Entry 9CH3 (X-ray diffraction, 2.30 A resolution); this record covers chains A and B of the 4 polymer chains in the assembly.

# Chain A
Molecule: TP-methylase family protein
From: Shewanella oneidensis
UniProt: Q8EGW3 (Q8EGW3_SHEON); residue numbers follow UniProt; this construct covers 1-263
Amino-acid sequence (263 residues; each row starts with the number of its first residue):
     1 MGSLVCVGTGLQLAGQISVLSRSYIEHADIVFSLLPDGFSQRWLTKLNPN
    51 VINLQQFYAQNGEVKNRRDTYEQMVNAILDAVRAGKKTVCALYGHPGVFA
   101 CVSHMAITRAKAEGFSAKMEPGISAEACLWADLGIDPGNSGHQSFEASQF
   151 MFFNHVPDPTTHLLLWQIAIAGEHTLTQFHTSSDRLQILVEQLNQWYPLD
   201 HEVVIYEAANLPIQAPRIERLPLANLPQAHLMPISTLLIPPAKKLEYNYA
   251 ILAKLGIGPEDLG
Unresolved in the structure: 1
Ion coordination: Zn2+: Glu126 (shared with 2 residues of chain C)
Ligand contacts: S-adenosylhomocysteine (SAH): Leu11, Tyr93, Gly94, His95, Val98, Phe99, Ser124, Ala125, Trp166, Gln167, Tyr206, Glu207, Ala208, Asn210, Pro233, Ile234, Ser235, Thr236

# Chain B
Molecule: Extradiol ring-cleavage dioxygenase LigAB LigA subunit domain-containing protein
From: Shewanella oneidensis
UniProt: Q8EGW2 (Q8EGW2_SHEON); residue numbers follow UniProt; this construct covers 1-71
Amino-acid sequence (78 residues; row label = number of the first residue in the row; numbers below 1 keep their minus sign (Met-6 is residue -6)):
    -6 MHHHHHHMSGLSDFFTQLGQDAQLMEDYKQNPEAVMRAHGLTDEQINAVM
    44 TGDMEKLKTLSGDSSYQSYDVISHGNGD
Unresolved in the structure: -6 to 2, 54-62, 71
Modified positions: Ile65 (N-methyl-isoleucine; IML)
Differences from the reference sequence: initiating methionine (-6); expression tag (-5 to 0); engineered mutation Asp63 (Leu in Q8EGW2)
Ligand contacts: S-adenosylhomocysteine (SAH): Asp63, Val64, Ile65

# Interface between chain A and chain B
Pairs across the interface (55; chain A residue first):
  Leu13(A) with Phe8(B); Thr9(B); Gly12(B)
  Ala14(A) with Thr9(B); Gln13(B)
  Gly15(A) with Gly12(B)
  Arg22(A) with Gln13(B)
  Leu34(A) with Ile65(B)
  Pro36(A) with Asp63(B)
  Asp37(A) with Lys51(B)
  Phe39(A) with Ser5(B); Phe8(B), hydrophobic; Leu50(B)
  Arg42(A) with Ser5(B)
  Tyr58(A) with Val64(B), hydrogen bond (side chain-backbone); Ile65(B)
  Arg67(A) with Val64(B)
  Arg68(A) with His67(B), hydrogen bond; Asn69(B), hydrogen bond (side chain-backbone); Gly70(B), hydrogen bond (side chain-backbone)
  Tyr71(A) with Val64(B), hydrogen bond (side chain-backbone); Ile65(B), hydrogen bond (side chain-backbone); Ser66(B), hydrogen bond (side chain-backbone)
  Tyr93(A) with Asp63(B), hydrogen bond (side chain-backbone); Ile65(B)
  Phe99(A) with Ile65(B); Ser66(B), hydrogen bond (backbone-side chain)
  Ala100(A) with Ile65(B)
  Cys101(A) with Ile65(B), hydrogen bond (backbone-backbone)
  Val102(A) with Ile65(B)
  Glu146(A) with Gly68(B)
  Gln149(A) with Gly68(B)
  Phe152(A) with Gly68(B); Asn69(B)
  Phe153(A) with Gly68(B); Asn69(B); Gly70(B)
  Gln167(A) with Val64(B); Ile65(B); Ser66(B), hydrogen bond
  Ile170(A) with Val64(B), hydrophobic
  His174(A) with Asn69(B), hydrogen bond (backbone-side chain)
  Leu176(A) with His67(B); Asn69(B)
  Pro212(A) with Phe8(B); Leu11(B), hydrophobic; Met18(B), hydrophobic
  Ile213(A) with Phe8(B), hydrophobic; Leu11(B), hydrophobic; Tyr21(B); Val42(B), hydrophobic; Leu50(B), hydrophobic
  Gln214(A) with Met47(B)
  Pro233(A) with Val64(B)
  Ile234(A) with Asp63(B)
Other interface residues (no listed pair), chain A (36 interface residues in all): Leu35, Trp43, Lys46, Ser148, Leu211
Other interface residues (no listed pair), chain B (23 interface residues in all): Leu4, Asp6, Phe7

# Overview
Chain A and chain B form an interface of 36 and 23 residues respectively; the contacts include 12 hydrogen
bonds. Among the polar pairs are Tyr58(A)-Val64(B), Arg68(A)-His67(B) and Arg68(A)-Asn69(B).
S-adenosylhomocysteine is bound between chain A and chain B.
Here chain A is TP-methylase family protein and chain B is Extradiol ring-cleavage dioxygenase LigAB LigA
subunit domain-containing protein, both from Shewanella oneidensis. Entry 9CH3 (Structure of the
alpha-N-methyltransferase (SonM) and RiPP precursor (SonA-L63D) heteromeric complex (bound to SAH)) was
determined by X-ray diffraction (same publication as 9CGW, 9CH0, 9CH1, 9CH2, 9CH5, 9CH7, 9CHI and 9CHK).
